PDB entry 5Z3L | electron microscopy, 4.31 A resolution (low resolution: residue-level contacts below are approximate; hydrogen-bond / salt-bridge calls are withheld) | chains G and J of the 11 polymer chains in the assembly

== Chain G ==
Molecule: Histone H2A
From: Xenopus laevis
UniProt: Q6AZJ8 (Q6AZJ8_XENLA); residues 1-129 here correspond to UniProt positions 2-130 (UniProt number = residue number + 1)
Sequence (129 residues; numbered 1 to 129; the number before each row is that of its first residue):
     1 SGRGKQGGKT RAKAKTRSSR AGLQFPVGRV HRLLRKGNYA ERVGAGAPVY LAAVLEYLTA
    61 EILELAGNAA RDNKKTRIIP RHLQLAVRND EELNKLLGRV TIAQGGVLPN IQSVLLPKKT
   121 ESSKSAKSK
Disordered / not traced: 1-11, 119-129

== Chain J ==
Molecule: 167-nt DNA strand
Sequence (167 nucleotides; each row starts with the number of its first residue; numbers below 1 keep their minus sign (DA-19 is residue -19)):
   -19 ATCGTACTTC TCGACAAGCT TCAGGATGTA TATATCTGAC ACGTGCCTGG AGACTAGGGA
    41 GTAATCCCCT TGGCGGTTAA AACGCGGGGG ACAGCGCGTA CGTGCGTTTA AGCGGTGCTA
   101 GAGCTGTCTA CGACCAATTG AGCGGCCTCG GCACCGGGAT TCTCGAT
Disordered / not traced: -19 to 0, 147

== How chain G and chain J interact ==
Contacting residue pairs (13; chain G residue first):
  Arg29(G) - DG122(J)
  Arg29(G) - DC123(J)
  Arg35(G) - DA113(J)
  Arg42(G) - DG112(J)
  Arg42(G) - DA113(J)
  Val43(G) - DG112(J)
  Val43(G) - DA113(J)
  Ala45(G) - DG112(J)
  Lys75(G) - DC132(J)
  Lys75(G) - DA133(J)
  Thr76(G) - DG131(J)
  Thr76(G) - DC132(J)
  Arg77(G) - DC132(J)
Other interface residues (no listed pair), chain G (9 interface residues in all): Gly44

== Summary ==
9 residues of chain G face 7 of chain J across their interface.
Here chain G is Histone H2A (Xenopus laevis) and chain J is a 167-nt DNA strand. Entry 5Z3L (Structure of
Snf2-nucleosome complex in apo state) was determined by electron microscopy (same publication as 5Z3U, 5Z3V,
5Z3O, 6IY2 and 6IY3).
